9OO1 - chains C and F of the 6 polymer chains in the assembly; structure by electron microscopy, 2.76 A resolution.

== Chain C ==
Name: Hemagglutinin HA1
Source organism: Influenza A virus
Reference sequence: A0A067Y6L0 (A0A067Y6L0_9INFA); residues -17 to 320 here correspond to UniProt positions 1-338 (UniProt number = residue number + 18)
Chain sequence (338 residues; each row starts with the number of its first residue; numbers below 1 keep their minus sign (Met-17 is residue -17)):
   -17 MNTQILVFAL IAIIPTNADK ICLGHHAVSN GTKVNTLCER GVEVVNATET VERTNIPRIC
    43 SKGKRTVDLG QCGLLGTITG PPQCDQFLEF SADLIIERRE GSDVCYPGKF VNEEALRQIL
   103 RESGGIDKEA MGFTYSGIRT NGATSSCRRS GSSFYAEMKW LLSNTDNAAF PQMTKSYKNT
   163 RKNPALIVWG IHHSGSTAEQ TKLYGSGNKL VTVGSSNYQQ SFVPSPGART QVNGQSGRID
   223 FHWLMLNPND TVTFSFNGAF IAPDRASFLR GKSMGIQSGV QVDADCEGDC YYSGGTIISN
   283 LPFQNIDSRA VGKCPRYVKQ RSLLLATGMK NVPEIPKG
Unresolved in the structure: -17 to -1, 318-320
Construct notes: conflict Cys20 (Thr38 in A0A067Y6L0), Ser128 (Ala146 in A0A067Y6L0), Val205 (Ala223 in A0A067Y6L0), Tyr274 (His292 in A0A067Y6L0)
Disulfides: Cys42-Cys268, Cys54-Cys66, Cys87-Cys129, Cys272-Cys296
Covalently attached groups: N-acetylglucosamine (NAG) linked to Asn28
Residues lining bound ligands: A1CC3 ((2M,4S)-2-(2-chloropyridin-4-yl)-N-cyclohexyl-5,7-dimethylimidazo[1,2-a]pyrimidin-3-amine): Pro284, Phe285, Arg298

== Chain F ==
Name: Hemagglutinin HA2
Source organism: Influenza A virus
Reference sequence: A0A067Y6L0 (A0A067Y6L0_9INFA); residues 1-172 here correspond to UniProt positions 340-511 (UniProt number = residue number + 339)
Chain sequence (172 residues; numbered 1 to 172; the number before each row is that of its first residue):
     1 GLFGAIAGFI ENGWEGLIDG WYGFRHQNAQ GEGTAADYKS TQSAIDCITG KLNRLIEKTN
    61 QQFELIDNEF TEVEKQIGNV INWTRDSITE VWSYNAELLV AMENQHTIDL ADSEMDKLYE
   121 RVKRQLRENA EEDGTGCFEI FHKCDDDCMA SIRNNTYDHS KYREEAMQNR IQ
Construct notes: conflict Cys47 (Gln386 in A0A067Y6L0)
Disulfides: Cys144-Cys148
Covalently attached groups: N-acetylglucosamine (NAG) linked to Asn82, Asn154
Residues lining bound ligands:
  - A1CC3 ((2M,4S)-2-(2-chloropyridin-4-yl)-N-cyclohexyl-5,7-dimethylimidazo[1,2-a]pyrimidin-3-amine), molecule 1: Arg54, Leu55, Glu57, Trp92
  - A1CC3, molecule 2: Tyr94, Glu97, Leu98

== Interface between chain C and chain F ==
Contacting residue pairs - 84 pairs, chain C then chain F:
  Asp1(C) with Gln27(F); Glu139(F); Ile140(F), hydrogen bond (backbone-backbone); His142(F); Lys143(F); Cys144(F), hydrogen bond (side chain-backbone)
  Lys2(C) with His26(F); Gln27(F), hydrogen bond (backbone-backbone); Phe138(F)
  Ile3(C) with Arg25(F); Cys137(F); Phe138(F), hydrogen bond (backbone-backbone); Met149(F), hydrophobic
  Cys4(C) with Phe24(F); Arg25(F), hydrogen bond (backbone-backbone); Cys137(F), disulfide
  Leu5(C) with Trp14(F); Gly23(F); Gly136(F)
  Gly6(C) with Trp14(F); Tyr22(F); Gly23(F), hydrogen bond (backbone-backbone)
  His7(C) with Gly13(F); Trp14(F), hydrogen bond (backbone-backbone); Trp21(F)
  His8(C) with Trp14(F); Leu17(F); Gly20(F); Trp21(F), hydrogen bond (backbone-backbone)
  Ala9(C) with Trp14(F), hydrogen bond (backbone-backbone); Glu15(F)
  Val16(C) with Asn104(F)
  Asn17(C) with Ala101(F); Asn104(F), hydrogen bond (backbone-side chain)
  Thr18(C) with Gln105(F)
  Leu19(C) with Gln105(F), hydrogen bond (backbone-side chain)
  Cys20(C) with Gln105(F)
  Arg80(C) with Phe70(F)
  Arg81(C) with Phe70(F)
  Gln100(C) with Ile66(F)
  Gln259(C) with Asn68(F), hydrogen bond; Glu69(F); Phe70(F)
  Ser275(C) with Glu69(F)
  Ser281(C) with Lys58(F)
  Asn282(C) with Ile56(F); Glu57(F)
  Phe285(C) with Ala96(F), hydrophobic
  Arg291(C) with Leu65(F); Asp67(F), salt bridge; Glu69(F), salt bridge
  Val293(C) with Phe63(F); Glu64(F); Leu65(F), hydrophobic
  Gly294(C) with Gln61(F); Gln62(F); Phe63(F), hydrogen bond (backbone-backbone)
  Lys295(C) with Lys58(F), hydrogen bond (backbone-side chain); Asn60(F), hydrogen bond (side chain-backbone); Gln61(F)
  Cys296(C) with Thr59(F)
  Arg298(C) with Phe63(F); Trp92(F)
  Val300(C) with Trp92(F); Ser93(F)
  Lys301(C) with Glu90(F), salt bridge; Ser93(F)
  Gln302(C) with Ser93(F), hydrogen bond (side chain-backbone); Glu97(F)
  Leu305(C) with Ala96(F), hydrophobic
  Leu306(C) with Val100(F); Asn104(F)
  Leu307(C) with Leu55(F), hydrophobic; Glu103(F); Asn104(F)
  Ala308(C) with Asn104(F), hydrogen bond (backbone-side chain)
  Thr309(C) with Ile48(F)
  Met311(C) with Ala111(F), hydrophobic
  Val314(C) with Glu11(F); Asn12(F); Gly13(F), hydrogen bond (backbone-backbone)
  Glu316(C) with Asn12(F); Gly13(F); Glu15(F)
Interface residues without a listed pair, chain C (57 interface residues in all): Ala0, Val10, Ser11, Thr32, Glu79, Glu95, Glu96, Arg99, Arg103, Met256, Gly257, Leu283, Pro284, Ser290, Tyr299, Gly310, Lys312, Pro315
Interface residues without a listed pair, chain F (67 interface residues in all): Ile6, Ala7, Ile10, Asn28, Ala29, Thr71, Val73, Arg85, Thr89, Thr107, Ile108, Met115, Leu118, Tyr119, Val122, Asp133
Disulfides between the chains: Cys4(C)-Cys137(F)

== In short ==
57 residues of chain C face 67 of chain F across their interface; the contacts include 1 disulfide bond, 18
hydrogen bonds and 3 salt bridges. Polar pairs include Arg291(C)-Asp67(F), Arg291(C)-Glu69(F) and
Lys301(C)-Glu90(F). One compound A1CC3 molecule is bound between chain C and chain F.
Here chain C is Hemagglutinin HA1 and chain F is Hemagglutinin HA2, both from Influenza A virus. Entry 9OO1
(Influenza A Virus Group 2 Hemagglutinin (H7, Strain SH13) in Complex with a Potent Small-Molecule Entry ...)
was determined by electron microscopy, deposited together with 9ONZ.
